PDB entry 4KYD | X-ray diffraction, 2.21 A resolution | chain A

== Chain A ==
Protein: Maltose-binding periplasmic protein, Phosphoprotein, chimeric construct
Organism: Escherichia coli
Notes: fragment: unp P0AEX9 residues 27-392, unp P21738 residues 351-399
UniProtKB: chimeric construct of P0AEX9, P21738: residues 1-366 from P0AEX9 (MALE_ECOLI) positions 27-392 (UniProt number = residue number + 26); residues 1351-1399 from P21738 positions 351-399 (UniProt number = residue number - 1000)
Sequence (420 residues; each row starts with the number of its first residue; note: 980 numbers in that range are skipped by the numbering (no residue carries them; nothing is unmodelled there)):
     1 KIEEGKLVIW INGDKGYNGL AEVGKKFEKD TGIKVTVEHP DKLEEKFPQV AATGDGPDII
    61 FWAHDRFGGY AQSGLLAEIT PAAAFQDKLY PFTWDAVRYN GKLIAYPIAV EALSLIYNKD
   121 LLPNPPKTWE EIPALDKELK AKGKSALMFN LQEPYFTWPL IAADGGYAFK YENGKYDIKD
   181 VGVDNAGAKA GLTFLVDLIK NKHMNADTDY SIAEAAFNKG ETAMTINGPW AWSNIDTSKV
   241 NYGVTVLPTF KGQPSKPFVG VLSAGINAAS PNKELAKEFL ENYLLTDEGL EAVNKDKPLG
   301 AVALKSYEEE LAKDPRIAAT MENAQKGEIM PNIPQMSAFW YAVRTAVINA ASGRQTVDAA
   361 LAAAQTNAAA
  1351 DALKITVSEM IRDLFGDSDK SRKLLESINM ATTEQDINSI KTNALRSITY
Disordered / not traced: 1382-1400
Sequence notes: engineered mutation A82 (Asp108 in P0AEX9), A83 (Lys109 in P0AEX9), A359 (Glu385 in P0AEX9), A362 (Lys388 in P0AEX9), A363 (Asp389 in P0AEX9), S1368 (Cys368 in P21738); linker (367-370); expression tag (1400)
Ligand contacts:
  - MPO (3[N-morpholino]propane sulfonic acid), molecule 1: Y90, P91, F92, D95
  - MPO, molecule 2: N150, Q152, E153, D209, Y210, I348
  - MPO, molecule 3: A163, D164, G165, N185, A186, G187, A188, Q253

== In short ==
Ligands of chain A: 3 copies of compound MPO.
Chain A is Maltose-binding periplasmic protein, Phosphoprotein, chimeric construct (Escherichia coli); the
structure, Partial Structure of the C-terminal domain of the HPIV4B phosphoprotein, fused to MBP, was
determined by X-ray diffraction (same publication as 4KYC and 4KYE).
